Entry 2Y9M (X-ray diffraction, 2.60 A resolution); this record covers chains A and B.

# Chain A
Name: Ubiquitin-conjugating enzyme E2-21 kDa
From: Saccharomyces cerevisiae
Notes: EC 6.3.2.19; fragment: ubc domain, residues 15-183
UniProt: P29340 (UBCX_YEAST); numbering as in UniProt (aligned over 15-183)
Amino-acid sequence (172 residues; row label = number of the first residue in the row):
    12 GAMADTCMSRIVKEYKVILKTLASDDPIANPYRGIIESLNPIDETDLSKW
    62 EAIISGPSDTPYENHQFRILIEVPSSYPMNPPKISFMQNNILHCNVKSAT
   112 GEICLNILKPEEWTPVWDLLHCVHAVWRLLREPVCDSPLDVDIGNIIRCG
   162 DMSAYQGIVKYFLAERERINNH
Unresolved in the structure: 12-13, 180-183
Sequence notes: expression tag (12-14); engineered mutation Ala15 (Ser in P29340)
UniProt features mapped onto this chain:
  - active site: Cys115 (Glycyl thioester intermediate)
Disulfides: Cys105-Cys146
Reported in the primary citation:
  - catalytic residues: Cys115
  - mutagenesis - Y172A: unchanged catalytic activity on in the absence of Pex22s
  - mutagenesis - Y172A: decreased growth
  - mutagenesis - Y172A: decreased catalytic activity on Pex5p
  - mutagenesis - Y172A: decreased catalytic activity on Pex22S
  - mutagenesis - Y172A: abolished binding to Peroxisome assembly protein 22 (chain B)

# Chain B
Name: Peroxisome assembly protein 22
From: Saccharomyces cerevisiae
Notes: fragment: soluble domain, residues 54-180
UniProt: P39718 (PEX22_YEAST); residues 54-180 here = UniProt positions 54-180
Amino-acid sequence (130 residues; each row starts with the number of its first residue):
    51 GAMENKKARKSKCIIMSKSIQGLPIKWEEYAADEVVLLVPTSHTDGSMKQ
   101 AIGDAFRKTKNEHKIIYCDSMDGLWSCVRRLGKFQCILNSRDFTSSGGSD
   151 AAVVPEDIGRFVKFVVDSDVEDVLIDTLCN
Unresolved in the structure: 51-56, 145-151
Sequence notes: expression tag (51-53)

# Interface between chain A and chain B
Residue-residue contacts (32):
  Leu103(A) with Arg130(B)
  Ser109(A) with Arg130(B)
  Asp151(A) with Arg130(B), salt bridge
  Asp153(A) with Ser126(B); Arg129(B)
  Asn156(A) with Ser126(B), hydrogen bond
  Ile157(A) with Ser126(B)
  Asp162(A) with Cys118(B); Asp119(B), hydrogen bond (side chain-backbone); Ser120(B), hydrogen bond (side chain-backbone); Gly123(B)
  Ser164(A) with Tyr117(B); Asp119(B), hydrogen bond
  Ala165(A) with Tyr117(B), hydrogen bond (backbone-backbone); Cys118(B), hydrophobic; Cys127(B), hydrophobic
  Gly168(A) with Ile116(B)
  Ile169(A) with Ile116(B); Cys127(B), hydrophobic; Leu131(B), hydrophobic
  Tyr172(A) with Val86(B); His113(B); Lys114(B); Ile116(B), hydrophobic; Leu131(B), hydrophobic; Lys133(B), hydrogen bond
  Ala175(A) with His113(B)
  Glu176(A) with His113(B), salt bridge; Lys114(B)
  Arg179(A) with Lys110(B), hydrogen bond (side chain-backbone); Asn111(B), hydrogen bond; His113(B)
Other interface residues (no listed pair), chain A (19 interface residues in all): Ile154, Cys160, Met163, Lys171
Other interface residues (no listed pair), chain B (22 interface residues in all): Glu84, Val85, Thr109, Asp122, Leu124
The authors on this interface:
  - residue pairs: Tyr172(A)-Lys133(B) (hydrogen bond), Val86(B)-Tyr172(A), His113(B)-Tyr172(A), Lys114(B)-Tyr172(A), Leu131(B)-Tyr172(A)
  - interface residues, chain A: Asp151(A), Ala165(A), Gly168(A), Ile169(A)

# Summary
Chain A and chain B form an interface of 19 and 22 residues respectively; the contacts include 8 hydrogen
bonds and 2 salt bridges. Among the polar pairs are Asp151(A)-Arg130(B), Glu176(A)-His113(B) and
Asn156(A)-Ser126(B). The authors report a hydrogen bond between Tyr172(A) and Lys133(B); contacts between
Val86(B) and Tyr172(A), His113(B) and Tyr172(A) and Lys114(B) and Tyr172(A) among others. The paper reports
the catalytic residue Cys115(A); Y172A of chain A reduces growth.
Here chain A is Ubiquitin-conjugating enzyme E2-21 kDa and chain B is Peroxisome assembly protein 22, both
from Saccharomyces cerevisiae. Entry 2Y9M (Pex4p-Pex22p structure) was determined by X-ray diffraction.
